Entry 7LGG (electron microscopy, 6.20 A resolution (low resolution: residue-level contacts below are approximate; hydrogen-bond / salt-bridge calls are withheld)); this record covers chains G and L of the 15 polymer chains in the assembly.

Chain G (and L):
Protein: Capsid protein
Source organism: Escherichia phage Qbeta
Notes: chain L of this document is another copy of the same molecule, construct and numbering; everything in this record applies to it too
Reference sequence: P03615 (CAPSD_BPQBE); residues 0-132 here correspond to UniProt positions 1-133 (UniProt number = residue number + 1)
Amino-acid sequence (133 residues; row label = number of the first residue in the row; numbering starts at 0):
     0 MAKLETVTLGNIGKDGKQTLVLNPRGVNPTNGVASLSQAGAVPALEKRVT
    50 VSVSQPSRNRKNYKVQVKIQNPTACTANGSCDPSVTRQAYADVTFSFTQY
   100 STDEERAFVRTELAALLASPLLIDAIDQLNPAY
Not modelled in the structure: 0
Swiss-Prot annotation at these positions:
  - site: Y89 (RNA-binding)

How chain G and chain L interact:
Pairs across the interface (24; chain G residue first):
  V26(G) - P28(L)
  P28(G) - P28(L)
  P28(G) - T29(L)
  T29(G) - T29(L)
  N30(G) - T29(L)
  G31(G) - P28(L)
  G31(G) - T29(L)
  Y62(G) - P42(L)
  Q98(G) - V41(L)
  Q98(G) - P42(L)
  Q98(G) - A43(L)
  Q98(G) - R86(L)
  Y99(G) - V41(L)
  Y99(G) - A43(L)
  Y99(G) - L44(L)
  Y99(G) - P82(L)
  Y99(G) - V84(L)
  S100(G) - A40(L)
  S100(G) - V41(L)
  S100(G) - P42(L)
  T101(G) - A40(L)
  T101(G) - V41(L)
  D102(G) - A40(L)
  R105(G) - A40(L)
Also at the interface, not in a pair above, chain G (14 interface residues in all): N27, V52

Summary:
Chain G and chain L form an interface of 14 and 10 residues respectively.
Both chains are Capsid protein (Escherichia phage Qbeta). Entry 7LGG (Asymmetric unit for phage Qbeta oblate
particle) was determined by electron microscopy, deposited together with 7LGE, 7LGF, 7LGH and 7LHD.
